Entry 9LNX (X-ray diffraction, 2.59 A resolution); this record covers chains E and B of the 6 polymer chains in the assembly.

== Chain E ==
Molecule: Stathmin-4
Source organism: Mus musculus
UniProt: P63042 (STMN4_MOUSE); residues 5-145 here correspond to UniProt positions 49-189 (UniProt number = residue number + 44)
Chain sequence (143 residues; numbered 3 to 145; the number before each row is that of its first residue):
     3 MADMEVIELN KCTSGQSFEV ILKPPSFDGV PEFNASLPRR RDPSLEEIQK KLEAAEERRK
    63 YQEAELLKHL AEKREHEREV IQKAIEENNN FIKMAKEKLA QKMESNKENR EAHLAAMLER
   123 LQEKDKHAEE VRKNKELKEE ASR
Not modelled in the structure: 3-5, 29-43, 141-145
Construct notes: initiating methionine (3); expression tag (4)

== Chain B ==
Molecule: Tubulin beta chain
Source organism: Sus scrofa
UniProt: A0A8D1UIR5 (A0A8D1UIR5_PIG); the author numbering skips numbers that UniProt does not, so the offset changes along the chain: 1-42 = UniProt 1-42; 45-360 = UniProt 43-358; 369-455 = UniProt 359-445
Chain sequence (445 residues; row label = number of the first residue in the row; note: 10 numbers in that range are skipped by the numbering (no residue carries them; nothing is unmodelled there)):
     1 MREIVHIQAG QCGNQIGAKF WEVISDEHGI DPTGSYHGDS DL
    45 QLERINVYYN EATGNKYVPR AILVDLEPGT MDSVRSGPFG QIFRPDNFVF GQSGAGNNWA
   105 KGHYTEGAEL VDSVLDVVRK ESESCDCLQG FQLTHSLGGG TGSGMGTLLI SKIREEYPDR
   165 IMNTFSVMPS PKVSDTVVEP YNATLSVHQL VENTDETYCI DNEALYDICF RTLKLTTPTY
   225 GDLNHLVSAT MSGVTTCLRF PGQLNADLRK LAVNMVPFPR LHFFMPGFAP LTSRGSQQYR
   285 ALTVPELTQQ MFDSKNMMAA CDPRHGRYLT VAAIFRGRMS MKEVDEQMLN VQNKNSSYFV
   345 EWIPNNVKTA VCDIPP
   369 RGLKMSATFI GNSTAIQELF KRISEQFTAM FRRKAFLHWY TGEGMDEMEF TEAESNMNDL
   429 VSEYQQYQDA TADEQGEFEE EEGEDEA
Not modelled in the structure: 439-455
Residues lining bound ligands:
  - 10'-methoxyvinblastine (A1EPT): Pro175, Lys176, Val177, Asp179, Tyr210, Phe214, Thr220, Thr221, Pro222, Thr223, Tyr224, Leu227
  - GDP (guanosine-5'-diphosphate): Gly10, Gln11, Cys12, Gln15, Ile16, Asn101, Ser140, Gly142, Gly143, Gly144, Thr145, Gly146, Ser147, Val171, Val177, Ser178, Glu183, Asn206, Leu209, Tyr224, Leu227, Asn228, Val231

== How chain E and chain B interact ==
Contacting residue pairs - 24 pairs, chain E then chain B:
  Glu65(E) with Pro162(B)
  Leu68(E) with Arg158(B)
  Leu69(E) with Glu159(B)
  Leu72(E) with Ser155(B); Arg158(B); Glu159(B)
  Ala73(E) with Glu159(B)
  Lys75(E) with Gln193(B), hydrogen bond
  Arg76(E) with Ser155(B), hydrogen bond (side chain-backbone); Lys156(B); Glu159(B), salt bridge
  His78(E) with Tyr108(B), hydrogen bond; Glu417(B), salt bridge
  Glu79(E) with Leu152(B); Lys156(B), salt bridge
  Val82(E) with Tyr108(B), hydrophobic; Glu411(B); Gly412(B)
  Ile83(E) with Tyr108(B)
  Lys85(E) with Gly412(B); Asp414(B), salt bridge
  Ala86(E) with Gly410(B); Glu411(B); Gly412(B)
Also at the interface, not in a pair above, chain B (17 interface residues in all): His107, Thr109, Asn197, Met413

== Summary ==
The interface between chain E and chain B involves 13 residues on one side and 17 on the other, with 3
hydrogen bonds and 4 salt bridges. Polar pairs include Arg76(E)-Glu159(B), His78(E)-Glu417(B) and
Glu79(E)-Lys156(B). Chain B binds 10'-methoxyvinblastine and GDP.
Here chain E is Stathmin-4 (Mus musculus) and chain B is Tubulin beta chain (Sus scrofa). Entry 9LNX (Crystal
structure of T2R-TTL-YQVB9 Complex) was determined by X-ray diffraction.
